PDB entry 2ZYD | X-ray diffraction, 1.50 A resolution | chains A and B

# Chain A (and B)
Molecule: 6-phosphogluconate dehydrogenase, decarboxylating
Source organism: Escherichia coli
Notes: EC 1.1.1.44; chain B of this document is another copy of the same molecule, construct and numbering; everything in this record applies to it too
Reference sequence: P00350 (6PGD_ECOLI); numbering as in UniProt (aligned over 1-468)
Sequence (480 residues; each row starts with the number of its first residue; numbers below 1 keep their minus sign (Met-11 is residue -11)):
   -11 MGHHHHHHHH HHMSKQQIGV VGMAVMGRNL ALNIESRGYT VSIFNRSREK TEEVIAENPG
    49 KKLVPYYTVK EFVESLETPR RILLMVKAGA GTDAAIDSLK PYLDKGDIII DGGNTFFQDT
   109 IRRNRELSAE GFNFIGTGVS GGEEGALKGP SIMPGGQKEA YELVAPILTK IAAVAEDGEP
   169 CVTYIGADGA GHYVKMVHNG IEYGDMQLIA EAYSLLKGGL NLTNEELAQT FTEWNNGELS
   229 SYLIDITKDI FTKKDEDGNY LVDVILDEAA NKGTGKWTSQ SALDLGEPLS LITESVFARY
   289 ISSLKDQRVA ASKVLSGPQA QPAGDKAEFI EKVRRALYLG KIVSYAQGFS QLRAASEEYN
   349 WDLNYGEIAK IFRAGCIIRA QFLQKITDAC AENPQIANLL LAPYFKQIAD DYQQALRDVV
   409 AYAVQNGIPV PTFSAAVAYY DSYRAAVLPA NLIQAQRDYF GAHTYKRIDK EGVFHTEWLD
Disordered / not traced: -11 to 2, 467-468 (chain B: -11 to 1, 468)
Construct notes: expression tag (-11 to 0); engineered mutation Cys378 (Tyr in P00350)
Residues lining bound ligands: D-glucose (GLO): Arg445, Phe448, Gly449, His451
Curated features (UniProtKB/Swiss-Prot):
  - active site: Lys183 (Proton acceptor), Glu190 (Proton donor)
  - binding site (NADP(+)): Gly10 to Gly15, Asn33 to Ser35, Val74 to Ala76, Asn102
  - binding site (substrate): Asn102, Ser128 to Gly130, His186, Asn187, Tyr191, Lys260, Arg287, Arg445, His451

# Chain A / chain B interface
Contacting residue pairs (250):
  Gly130(A) - Phe448(B)
  Glu190(A) - Phe448(B)
  Met194(A) - Ile441(B)
  Met194(A) - Gln444(B)
  Met194(A) - Arg445(B)
  Met194(A) - Phe448(B)  hydrophobic
  Gln195(A) - Ile441(B)
  Ile197(A) - Leu440(B)  hydrophobic
  Ile197(A) - Gln444(B)
  Ala198(A) - Pro437(B)
  Tyr201(A) - Pro437(B)  hydrophobic
  Tyr201(A) - Asn439(B)  hydrogen bond
  Tyr201(A) - Leu440(B)  hydrophobic
  Ser202(A) - Pro437(B)
  Tyr230(A) - Tyr447(B)
  Tyr230(A) - Phe448(B)
  Leu231(A) - Phe448(B)  hydrophobic
  Ile234(A) - Tyr447(B)  hydrophobic
  Ile234(A) - Phe448(B)  hydrophobic
  Thr235(A) - Gln444(B)  hydrogen bond
  Asp237(A) - Tyr447(B)  hydrogen bond
  Asp237(A) - Leu467(B)
  Ile238(A) - Leu440(B)  hydrophobic
  Ile238(A) - Ala443(B)  hydrophobic
  Ile238(A) - Gln444(B)
  Ile238(A) - Trp466(B)  hydrophobic
  Phe239(A) - Leu440(B)  hydrophobic
  Lys241(A) - Glu465(B)  hydrogen bond (side chain-backbone)
  Lys241(A) - Trp466(B)
  Asp243(A) - Arg455(B)  salt bridge
  Leu249(A) - Tyr453(B)
  Leu249(A) - Arg455(B)
  Leu249(A) - Thr464(B)
  Leu249(A) - Trp466(B)  hydrophobic
  Val250(A) - Asn439(B)  hydrogen bond (backbone-side chain)
  Asp251(A) - Ile456(B)
  Val252(A) - Arg455(B)
  Val252(A) - Ile456(B)  hydrogen bond (backbone-backbone)
  Ile253(A) - Asn439(B)
  Ile253(A) - Gln442(B)
  Ile253(A) - Ala443(B)  hydrophobic
  Ile253(A) - Tyr453(B)  hydrophobic
  Ile253(A) - Lys454(B)
  Ile253(A) - Trp466(B)  hydrophobic
  Leu254(A) - Gln442(B)
  Leu254(A) - Lys454(B)  hydrogen bond (backbone-backbone)
  Asp255(A) - Ala434(B)
  Asp255(A) - Val435(B)
  Asp255(A) - Leu436(B)  hydrogen bond (side chain-backbone)
  Asp255(A) - Ala438(B)
  Asp255(A) - Asn439(B)
  Glu256(A) - Gln442(B)  hydrogen bond (backbone-side chain)
  Ala257(A) - Ala438(B)  hydrophobic
  Ala257(A) - Gln442(B)
  Ala258(A) - Gln442(B)  hydrogen bond (backbone-side chain)
  Ala258(A) - Arg445(B)
  Lys260(A) - His451(B)
  Lys264(A) - Leu271(B)
  Lys264(A) - Asp272(B)  salt bridge
  Ser267(A) - Leu271(B)
  Gln268(A) - Gln268(B)
  Gln268(A) - Leu271(B)
  Gln268(A) - Asp272(B)
  Ala270(A) - Tyr288(B)
  Leu271(A) - Lys264(B)
  Leu271(A) - Ser267(B)
  Leu271(A) - Gln268(B)
  Leu271(A) - Leu271(B)  hydrophobic
  Leu271(A) - Val284(B)  hydrophobic
  Leu271(A) - Phe285(B)  hydrophobic
  Leu271(A) - Tyr288(B)  hydrogen bond (backbone-side chain)
  Asp272(A) - Lys264(B)  salt bridge
  Asp272(A) - Gln268(B)
  Gly274(A) - Tyr288(B)
  Glu275(A) - Phe285(B)
  Glu275(A) - Tyr288(B)
  Pro276(A) - Phe285(B)  hydrophobic
  Leu277(A) - Phe285(B)
  Ser278(A) - Glu282(B)
  Ser278(A) - Phe285(B)
  Thr281(A) - Phe285(B)
  Glu282(A) - Ser278(B)
  Glu282(A) - Glu282(B)
  Val284(A) - Leu271(B)  hydrophobic
  Phe285(A) - Leu271(B)  hydrophobic
  Phe285(A) - Glu275(B)
  Phe285(A) - Pro276(B)
  Phe285(A) - Leu277(B)
  Phe285(A) - Ser278(B)
  Phe285(A) - Thr281(B)
  Arg287(A) - Ile441(B)
  Arg287(A) - Arg445(B)
  Tyr288(A) - Ala270(B)
  Tyr288(A) - Leu271(B)  hydrogen bond (side chain-backbone)
  Tyr288(A) - Gly274(B)
  Tyr288(A) - Glu275(B)
  Ile289(A) - Pro276(B)  hydrophobic
  Ile289(A) - Tyr427(B)  hydrophobic
  Ile289(A) - Ser430(B)
  Ile289(A) - Tyr431(B)
  Ser290(A) - Ala438(B)
  Leu292(A) - Pro276(B)
  Lys293(A) - Ala434(B)  hydrogen bond (side chain-backbone)
  Gln295(A) - Tyr431(B)  hydrogen bond
  Arg296(A) - Ser430(B)
  Arg296(A) - Tyr431(B)
  Arg296(A) - Ala433(B)  hydrogen bond (side chain-backbone)
  Arg296(A) - Ala434(B)  hydrogen bond (side chain-backbone)
  Arg296(A) - Val435(B)
  Arg296(A) - Leu436(B)
  Ala299(A) - Tyr431(B)
  Ser300(A) - Arg432(B)
  Ser300(A) - Ala434(B)
  Val302(A) - Lys394(B)
  Leu303(A) - Leu388(B)
  Leu303(A) - Lys394(B)
  Leu303(A) - Tyr428(B)
  Leu303(A) - Arg432(B)
  Ser304(A) - Asp398(B)  hydrogen bond
  Ser304(A) - Gln401(B)  hydrogen bond
  Ser304(A) - Tyr428(B)  hydrogen bond (backbone-side chain)
  Ser304(A) - Arg432(B)
  Gly305(A) - Gln401(B)
  Gly305(A) - Arg432(B)
  Pro306(A) - Gln401(B)
  Pro306(A) - Arg405(B)
  Pro306(A) - Arg432(B)
  Ile365(A) - Phe448(B)  hydrophobic
  Leu388(A) - Leu303(B)
  Leu389(A) - Val302(B)  hydrophobic
  Lys394(A) - Val302(B)
  Lys394(A) - Leu303(B)
  Asp398(A) - Ser304(B)  hydrogen bond
  Gln401(A) - Ser304(B)  hydrogen bond
  Gln401(A) - Gly305(B)
  Gln401(A) - Pro306(B)
  Gln402(A) - Gln413(B)
  Arg405(A) - Pro306(B)
  Arg405(A) - Val412(B)  hydrogen bond (side chain-backbone)
  Arg405(A) - Gln413(B)
  Arg405(A) - Gly415(B)
  Asp406(A) - Gln413(B)
  Ala409(A) - Ala409(B)  hydrophobic
  Val412(A) - Arg405(B)  hydrogen bond (backbone-side chain)
  Val412(A) - Val408(B)  hydrophobic
  Val412(A) - Val425(B)  hydrophobic
  Gln413(A) - Gln402(B)
  Gln413(A) - Arg405(B)
  Gln413(A) - Asp406(B)
  Gln413(A) - Ala409(B)
  Gly415(A) - Arg405(B)
  Gly415(A) - Asp429(B)
  Gly415(A) - Arg432(B)  hydrogen bond (backbone-side chain)
  Pro417(A) - Ala426(B)
  Pro417(A) - Asp429(B)
  Pro417(A) - Ser430(B)
  Pro419(A) - Ala426(B)  hydrophobic
  Ser422(A) - Ser422(B)
  Ala426(A) - Pro417(B)
  Ala426(A) - Pro419(B)  hydrophobic
  Tyr427(A) - Ile289(B)  hydrophobic
  Tyr428(A) - Leu303(B)
  Tyr428(A) - Ser304(B)  hydrogen bond (side chain-backbone)
  Asp429(A) - Gly415(B)
  Asp429(A) - Pro417(B)
  Ser430(A) - Ile289(B)
  Ser430(A) - Arg296(B)
  Ser430(A) - Pro417(B)
  Tyr431(A) - Ile289(B)
  Tyr431(A) - Gln295(B)  hydrogen bond
  Tyr431(A) - Arg296(B)
  Tyr431(A) - Ala299(B)
  Arg432(A) - Ser300(B)
  Arg432(A) - Leu303(B)
  Arg432(A) - Ser304(B)
  Arg432(A) - Gly305(B)
  Arg432(A) - Pro306(B)
  Arg432(A) - Gly415(B)  hydrogen bond (side chain-backbone)
  Ala433(A) - Arg296(B)  hydrogen bond (backbone-side chain)
  Ala434(A) - Asp255(B)
  Ala434(A) - Lys293(B)  hydrogen bond (backbone-side chain)
  Ala434(A) - Arg296(B)  hydrogen bond (backbone-side chain)
  Ala434(A) - Ser300(B)
  Val435(A) - Asp255(B)
  Val435(A) - Arg296(B)
  Leu436(A) - Asp255(B)  hydrogen bond (backbone-side chain)
  Leu436(A) - Arg296(B)
  Leu436(A) - Pro417(B)  hydrophobic
  Pro437(A) - Ala198(B)
  Pro437(A) - Tyr201(B)  hydrophobic
  Pro437(A) - Ser202(B)
  Ala438(A) - Asp255(B)
  Ala438(A) - Ala257(B)  hydrophobic
  Ala438(A) - Ser290(B)
  Asn439(A) - Tyr201(B)  hydrogen bond
  Asn439(A) - Val250(B)  hydrogen bond (side chain-backbone)
  Asn439(A) - Ile253(B)
  Asn439(A) - Asp255(B)
  Leu440(A) - Ile197(B)  hydrophobic
  Leu440(A) - Tyr201(B)  hydrophobic
  Leu440(A) - Ile238(B)  hydrophobic
  Leu440(A) - Phe239(B)  hydrophobic
  Ile441(A) - Met194(B)
  Ile441(A) - Gln195(B)
  Ile441(A) - Ala257(B)  hydrophobic
  Ile441(A) - Arg287(B)
  Gln442(A) - Ile253(B)
  Gln442(A) - Leu254(B)
  Gln442(A) - Glu256(B)  hydrogen bond (side chain-backbone)
  Gln442(A) - Ala257(B)
  Gln442(A) - Ala258(B)  hydrogen bond (side chain-backbone)
  Ala443(A) - Ile238(B)  hydrophobic
  Ala443(A) - Ile253(B)  hydrophobic
  Gln444(A) - Met194(B)
  Gln444(A) - Ile197(B)
  Gln444(A) - Thr235(B)  hydrogen bond
  Gln444(A) - Ile238(B)
  Arg445(A) - Met194(B)
  Arg445(A) - Ala258(B)
  Arg445(A) - Arg287(B)
  Tyr447(A) - Tyr230(B)
  Tyr447(A) - Ile234(B)  hydrophobic
  Tyr447(A) - Asp237(B)  hydrogen bond
  Tyr447(A) - Ile238(B)  hydrophobic
  Phe448(A) - Gly130(B)
  Phe448(A) - Glu131(B)  hydrogen bond (backbone-backbone)
  Phe448(A) - Glu190(B)
  Phe448(A) - Met194(B)  hydrophobic
  Phe448(A) - Tyr230(B)
  Phe448(A) - Leu231(B)  hydrophobic
  Phe448(A) - Ile234(B)  hydrophobic
  Phe448(A) - Ile365(B)  hydrophobic
  Gly449(A) - Met14(B)
  Ala450(A) - Glu131(B)
  Tyr453(A) - Leu249(B)
  Tyr453(A) - Ile253(B)  hydrophobic
  Lys454(A) - Ile253(B)
  Lys454(A) - Leu254(B)  hydrogen bond (backbone-backbone)
  Arg455(A) - Asp243(B)  salt bridge
  Arg455(A) - Asn247(B)
  Arg455(A) - Val252(B)
  Ile456(A) - Asp251(B)
  Ile456(A) - Val252(B)  hydrogen bond (backbone-backbone)
  Ile456(A) - Leu254(B)  hydrophobic
  Asp457(A) - Val252(B)
  Thr464(A) - Leu249(B)
  Glu465(A) - Lys241(B)
  Trp466(A) - Ile238(B)  hydrophobic
  Trp466(A) - Lys241(B)
  Trp466(A) - Leu249(B)  hydrophobic
Other interface residues (no listed pair), chain A (116 interface residues in all): Glu131, Asn259, Val297, Ala385, Asn386, Val408, Ile416, Val418, Val425, His451
Other interface residues (no listed pair), chain B (117 interface residues in all): Asn259, Lys260, Leu292, Val297, Ala385, Leu389, Ile416, Gly449, Ala450, Asp457

# Overview
116 residues of chain A and 117 residues of chain B are in contact, with 40 hydrogen bonds and 4 salt bridges.
Polar contacts include Asp243(A)-Arg455(B), Lys264(A)-Asp272(B) and Tyr201(A)-Asn439(B). Ligands of chain A:
D-glucose.
Both chains are 6-phosphogluconate dehydrogenase, decarboxylating (Escherichia coli). Entry 2ZYD (Dimeric
6-phosphogluconate dehydrogenase complexed with glucose) was determined by X-ray diffraction (same publication
as 2ZYA, 2ZYG and 3FWN).
